9LYB - chains A and B of the 5 polymer chains in the assembly; structure by electron microscopy, 3.16 A resolution.

Chain A:
Name: Isoform Gnas-2 of Guanine nucleotide-binding protein G(s) subunit alpha isoforms short
From: Homo sapiens
Notes: EC 3.6.5.-
Reference sequence: P63092 (GNAS2_HUMAN), isoform P63092-2; the author numbering skips numbers that UniProt does not, so the offset changes along the chain: 8-64 = UniProt 8-64; 79-394 = UniProt 65-380
Sequence (373 residues; each row starts with the number of its first residue; note: 14 numbers in that range are skipped by the numbering (no residue carries them; nothing is unmodelled there)):
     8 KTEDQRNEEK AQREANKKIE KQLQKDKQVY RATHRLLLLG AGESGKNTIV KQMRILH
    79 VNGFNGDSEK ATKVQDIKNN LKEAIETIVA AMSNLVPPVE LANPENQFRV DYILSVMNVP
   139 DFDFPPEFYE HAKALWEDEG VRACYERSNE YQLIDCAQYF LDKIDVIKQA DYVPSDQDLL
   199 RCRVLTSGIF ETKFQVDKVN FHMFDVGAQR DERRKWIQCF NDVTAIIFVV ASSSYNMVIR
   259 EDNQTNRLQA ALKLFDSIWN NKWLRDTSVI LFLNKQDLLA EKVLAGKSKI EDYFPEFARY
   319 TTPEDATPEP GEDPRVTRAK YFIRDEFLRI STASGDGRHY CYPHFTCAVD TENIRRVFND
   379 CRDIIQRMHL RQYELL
Unresolved in the structure: 79-203, 254-261
Differences from the reference sequence: conflict Asn54 (Ser in P63092), Ala226 (Gly212 in P63092), Ala268 (Glu254 in P63092), Lys271 (Asn257 in P63092), Asp274 (Lys260 in P63092), Lys280 (Arg266 in P63092), Asp284 (Thr270 in P63092), Thr285 (Ile271 in P63092)

Chain B:
Name: Guanine nucleotide-binding protein G(I)/G(S)/G(T) subunit beta-1
From: Homo sapiens
Reference sequence: P62873 (GBB1_HUMAN); residues 2-340 here = UniProt positions 2-340
Sequence (339 residues; each row starts with the number of its first residue):
     2 SELDQLRQEA EQLKNQIRDA RKACADATLS QITNNIDPVG RIQMRTRRTL RGHLAKIYAM
    62 HWGTDSRLLV SASQDGKLII WDSYTTNKVH AIPLRSSWVM TCAYAPSGNY VACGGLDNIC
   122 SIYNLKTREG NVRVSRELAG HTGYLSCCRF LDDNQIVTSS GDTTCALWDI ETGQQTTTFT
   182 GHTGDVMSLS LAPDTRLFVS GACDASAKLW DVREGMCRQT FTGHESDINA ICFFPNGNAF
   242 ATGSDDATCR LFDLRADQEL MTYSHDNIIC GITSVSFSKS GRLLLAGYDD FNCNVWDALK
   302 ADRAGVLAGH DNRVSCLGVT DDGMAVATGS WDSFLKIWN
Curated features (UniProtKB/Swiss-Prot):
  - modified residue: Ser2 (N-acetylserine), His266 (Phosphohistidine)
  - natural variant: Leu30 (L30F: In MRD42; uncertain significance), Arg52 (R52G: In MRD42), Gly64 (G64V: In MRD42), Asp76 (D76E: In MRD42; D76G: In MRD42), Gly77 (G77S: In MRD42), Lys78 (K78R: In MRD42), Ile80 (I80N: In MRD42; I80T: In MRD42), His91 (H91R: In MRD42; uncertain significance), Ala92 (A92T: In MRD42), Pro94 (P94S: In MRD42), Leu95 (L95P: In MRD42), Arg96 (R96L: In MRD42), 5 further natural variant entries in UniProt

Interface between chain A and chain B:
Pairs across the interface (53; chain A residue first):
  Gln19(A) with Asp83(B); Thr86(B), hydrogen bond; Asn88(B)
  Asn23(A) with Asn88(B); Lys89(B), hydrogen bond (side chain-backbone)
  Ile26(A) with Ala92(B), hydrophobic
  Glu27(A) with Lys89(B), salt bridge
  Leu30(A) with Lys78(B)
  Asp33(A) with Lys78(B)
  Lys34(A) with Leu55(B)
  Tyr37(A) with Leu55(B), hydrophobic
  Gly206(A) with Leu117(B); Asp118(B); Asn119(B)
  Ile207(A) with Ser97(B); Trp99(B)
  Phe222(A) with Trp99(B)
  Ala226(A) with Asn119(B); Thr143(B)
  Gln227(A) with Leu117(B), hydrogen bond (side chain-backbone); Asn119(B); Gly144(B); Tyr145(B), hydrogen bond (side chain-backbone)
  Arg228(A) with Gly162(B), hydrogen bond (side chain-backbone); Thr164(B); Asp186(B), salt bridge
  Glu230(A) with Asp186(B)
  Arg232(A) with Cys204(B); Asp228(B), salt bridge
  Lys233(A) with Tyr145(B); Met188(B); Cys204(B); Asp228(B); Asn230(B), hydrogen bond; Asp246(B), salt bridge
  Trp234(A) with Leu117(B), hydrophobic
  Gln236(A) with Lys57(B); Tyr59(B), hydrogen bond (backbone-side chain); Arg314(B), hydrogen bond; Trp332(B)
  Cys237(A) with Lys57(B), hydrogen bond (backbone-side chain); Tyr59(B); Gln75(B); Trp99(B); Met101(B), hydrophobic
  Phe238(A) with Trp99(B), hydrophobic; Leu117(B), hydrophobic
  Asn239(A) with Lys57(B), hydrogen bond; Trp332(B)
  Asp240(A) with Ala56(B); Lys57(B), salt bridge
  Trp281(A) with Asp290(B); Arg314(B)
Also at the interface, not in a pair above, chain A (29 interface residues in all): Glu16, Arg42, Glu209, Gly225, Val241
Also at the interface, not in a pair above, chain B (37 interface residues in all): Gly53, Val90, Arg96, Thr184, Gly185, Asn313

Overview:
29 residues of chain A and 37 residues of chain B are in contact; the contacts include 10 hydrogen bonds and 5
salt bridges. Polar contacts include Glu27(A)-Lys89(B), Arg228(A)-Asp186(B) and Arg232(A)-Asp228(B).
Here chain A is Isoform Gnas-2 of Guanine nucleotide-binding protein G(s) subunit alpha isoforms short and
chain B is Guanine nucleotide-binding protein G(I)/G(S)/G(T) subunit beta-1, both from Homo sapiens. Entry
9LYB (Cryo-EM structure of GPR3-G protein-monomer complex) was determined by electron microscopy together with
9LYC and 9LYD from the same study.
